7BFL - chain A; structure by X-ray diffraction, 2.88 A resolution.

== Chain A ==
Molecule: Angiogenin-1
Source organism: Salmo salar
Notes: engineered mutation(s): des116-120
UniProt: B5XAZ0 (B5XAZ0_SALSA); aligned to UniProt positions 20-140 over residues 1-121 (the alignment contains insertions or deletions, so no single offset holds)
Amino-acid sequence (122 residues; numbered 0 to 121; the number before each row is that of its first residue; numbering starts at 0):
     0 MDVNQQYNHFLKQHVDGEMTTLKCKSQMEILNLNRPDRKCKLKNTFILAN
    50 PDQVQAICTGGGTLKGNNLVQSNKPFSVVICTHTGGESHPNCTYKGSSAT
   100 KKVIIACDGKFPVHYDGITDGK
Not modelled in the structure: 0, 34-38, 120-121
Sequence notes: initiating methionine (0)
Cystine bridges: Cys-23/Cys-80, Cys-39/Cys-91, Cys-57/Cys-106

== In short ==
Chain A is Angiogenin-1 (Salmo salar); the structure, X-ray structure of SS-RNase-2 des116-120, was determined
by X-ray diffraction together with 7BFK from the same study.
